4BY7 - chains D and G of the 16 polymer chains in the assembly; structure by X-ray diffraction, 3.15 A resolution.

# Chain D
Name: DNA-directed RNA polymerase II subunit RPB4
From: Saccharomyces cerevisiae
UniProt: P20433 (RPB4_YEAST); numbering as in UniProt (aligned over 1-221)
Sequence (221 residues; each row starts with the number of its first residue):
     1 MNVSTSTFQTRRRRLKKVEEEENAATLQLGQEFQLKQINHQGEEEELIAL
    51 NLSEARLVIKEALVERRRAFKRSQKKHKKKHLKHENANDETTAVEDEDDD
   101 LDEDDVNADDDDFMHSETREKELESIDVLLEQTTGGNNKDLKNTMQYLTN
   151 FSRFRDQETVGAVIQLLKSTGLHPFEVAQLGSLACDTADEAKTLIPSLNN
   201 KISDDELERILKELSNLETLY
Disordered / not traced: 1-3, 77-116

# Chain G
Name: DNA-directed RNA polymerase II subunit RPB7
From: Saccharomyces cerevisiae
UniProt: P34087 (RPB7_YEAST); residue numbers follow UniProt; this construct covers 1-171
Sequence (171 residues; numbered 1 to 171; the number before each row is that of its first residue):
     1 MFFIKDLSLNITLHPSFFGPRMKQYLKTKLLEEVEGSCTGKFGYILCVLD
    51 YDNIDIQRGRILPTDGSAEFNVKYRAVVFKPFKGEVVDGTVVSCSQHGFE
   101 VQVGPMKVFVTKHLMPQDLTFNAGSNPPSYQSSEDVITIKSRIRVKIEGC
   151 ISQVSSIHAIGSIKEDYLGAI

# Interface between chain D and chain G
Pairs across the interface (104):
  S4(D) with L9(G)
  T5(D) with L7(G); S8(G); L9(G); V34(G); K41(G); F42(G); Y74(G)
  S6(D) with L7(G); S8(G), hydrogen bond (backbone-backbone)
  T7(D) with K5(G); D6(G); S8(G); F42(G)
  F8(D) with K5(G); D6(G)
  N23(D) with K80(G); F82(G); K83(G)
  A24(D) with K83(G)
  L29(D) with F82(G), hydrophobic
  E32(D) with K5(G), salt bridge; K41(G); F42(G)
  F33(D) with F3(G), hydrophobic; K5(G); K41(G); F42(G); V78(G), hydrophobic; K80(G)
  Q37(D) with K5(G)
  I38(D) with D6(G)
  N39(D) with D6(G); R75(G)
  H40(D) with D6(G), salt bridge; K73(G), hydrogen bond
  E45(D) with R75(G), salt bridge
  L47(D) with F3(G), hydrophobic
  I48(D) with F3(G); I4(G), hydrogen bond (backbone-backbone)
  A49(D) with F2(G); F3(G), hydrophobic
  L50(D) with M1(G); F2(G), hydrogen bond (backbone-backbone); I4(G), hydrophobic
  L52(D) with F2(G), hydrophobic
  A55(D) with F2(G), hydrophobic
  V58(D) with L49(G), hydrophobic; V77(G), hydrophobic
  I59(D) with C47(G), hydrophobic; V77(G), hydrophobic
  A62(D) with L49(G), hydrophobic
  E65(D) with D52(G)
  R66(D) with L31(G); E35(G), salt bridge; V48(G), hydrogen bond (side chain-backbone); Y51(G)
  A69(D) with D52(G)
  F70(D) with Y51(G)
  R72(D) with D52(G), salt bridge
  S73(D) with R21(G), hydrogen bond (backbone-side chain); Q24(G)
  K76(D) with R21(G), hydrogen bond (backbone-side chain)
  T134(D) with E35(G)
  N138(D) with E35(G); G36(G); L46(G)
  D140(D) with G36(G); Y44(G); L46(G); P105(G)
  L141(D) with L46(G)
  N143(D) with G104(G)
  T144(D) with F2(G); L46(G); G104(G); P105(G)
  Y147(D) with D88(G), hydrogen bond (side chain-backbone); V103(G); G104(G)
  L148(D) with F2(G), hydrophobic
  N150(D) with R142(G), hydrogen bond (backbone-side chain)
  F151(D) with D88(G); G89(G); T90(G); R142(G)
  F175(D) with M1(G), hydrophobic; E85(G)
  A178(D) with M1(G)
  Q179(D) with V86(G)
  S182(D) with D88(G)
  L183(D) with V86(G); D88(G); R144(G)
  A184(D) with R144(G), hydrogen bond (backbone-side chain)
  T187(D) with Y167(G)
  D189(D) with Y167(G), hydrogen bond
  E190(D) with R144(G), salt bridge; Y167(G)
  T193(D) with Y167(G)
  L194(D) with V86(G); R144(G); Y167(G); L168(G), hydrophobic
Other interface residues (no listed pair), chain D (55 interface residues in all): Q9, A25, G30
Other interface residues (no listed pair), chain G (48 interface residues in all): T28, G84, Q102, D166

# In short
55 residues of chain D and 48 residues of chain G are in contact; the contacts include 11 hydrogen bonds and 6
salt bridges. Polar pairs include E32(D)-K5(G), H40(D)-D6(G) and E45(D)-R75(G).
Chain D is DNA-directed RNA polymerase II subunit RPB4 and chain G is DNA-directed RNA polymerase II subunit
RPB7, both from Saccharomyces cerevisiae; the structure, elongating RNA Polymerase II-Bye1 TLD complex, was
determined by X-ray diffraction together with 4BXX, 4BXZ and 4BY1 from the same study.
